Entry 6U9H (electron microscopy, 3.80 A resolution); this record covers chains L and M of the 16 polymer chains in the assembly.

== Chain L (and M) ==
Molecule: Acetolactate synthase, chloroplastic
Source organism: Arabidopsis thaliana
Notes: EC 2.2.1.6; chain M of this document is another copy of the same molecule, construct and numbering; everything in this record applies to it too
UniProt: P17597 (ILVB_ARATH); residue numbers follow UniProt; this construct covers 86-670
Chain sequence (586 residues; each row starts with the number of its first residue):
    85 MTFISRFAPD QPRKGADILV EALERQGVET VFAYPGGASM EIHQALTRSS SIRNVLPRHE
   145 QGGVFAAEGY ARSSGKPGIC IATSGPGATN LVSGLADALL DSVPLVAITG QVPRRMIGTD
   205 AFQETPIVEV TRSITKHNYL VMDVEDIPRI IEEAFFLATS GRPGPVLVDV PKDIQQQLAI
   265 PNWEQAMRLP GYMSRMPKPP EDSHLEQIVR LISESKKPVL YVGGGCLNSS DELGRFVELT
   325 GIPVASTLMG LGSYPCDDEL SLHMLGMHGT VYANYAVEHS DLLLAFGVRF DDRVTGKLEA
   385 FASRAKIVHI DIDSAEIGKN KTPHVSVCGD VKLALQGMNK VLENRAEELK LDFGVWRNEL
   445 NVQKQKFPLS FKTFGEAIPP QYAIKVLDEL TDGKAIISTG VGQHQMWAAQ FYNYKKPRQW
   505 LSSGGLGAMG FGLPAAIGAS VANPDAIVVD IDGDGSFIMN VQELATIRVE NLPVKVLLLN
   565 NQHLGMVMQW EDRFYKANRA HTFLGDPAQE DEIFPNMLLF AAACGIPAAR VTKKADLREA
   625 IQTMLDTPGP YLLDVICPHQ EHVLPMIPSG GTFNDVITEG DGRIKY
Disordered / not traced: 85, 668-670
Differences from the reference sequence: initiating methionine (85)
Curated features (UniProtKB/Swiss-Prot):
  - binding site (thiamine diphosphate): Glu144, Gln207, Gln487, His488, Gly511 to Met513, Asp538 to Ser540, Asn565 to Met570
  - binding site (FAD): Ser186, Arg246, Gly308, Thr331, Leu332, Leu349 to His352, Gly371 to Asp375, Asp395, Ile396, Asp414, Val415, Gly508, Gly509
  - binding site ((R)-imazaquin): Lys220, Arg246
  - binding site (chlorimuron-ethyl): Lys256, Asp376, Arg377, Trp574, Ser653
  - binding site (Mg(2+)): Asp538, Asn565, His567
  - modified residue: Cys340 (Cysteine sulfinic acid (-SO2H))
  - mutagenesis: Ala122 (A122V: Reduced catalytic activity. Resistant to imidazolinone herbicides but not to sulfonylurea herbicides), Met124 (M124E: Reduced catalytic activity. Resistant to imidazolinone herbicides and reduced sensitivity to sulfonylurea herbicides; M124I: No effect on catalytic activity ...), Pro197 (P197S: In csr1-1/GH50; resistant to sulfonylurea but not to imidazolinone herbicides), Arg199 (R199A/E: No effect on catalytic activity. Resistant to imidazolinone herbicides but not to sulfonylurea herbicides), Trp574 (W574L: Increased catalytic activity. Resistant to imidazolinone and sulfonylurea herbicides; W574S: Slightly decreased catalytic activity. Resistant to imidazolinone and sulfonylurea herbicides), Ser653 (S653A: No effect on catalytic activity or sensitivity to herbicides; S653F: No effect on catalytic activity. Resistant to imidazolinone herbicides and also slightly sulfonylurea-resistant ...)
Metal / ion sites: Mg2+: Asp538 (together with thiamine diphosphate)
Small-molecule neighbours:
  - FAD (flavin-adenine dinucleotide): Leu184, Asp185, Ser186, Arg246, Pro247, Gly307, Gly308, Gly309, Leu311, Asn312, Thr331, Leu332, Met333, Met348, Leu349, Gly350, Met351, His352, Gly353, Gly371, Val372, Arg373, Phe374, Asp375, Arg377, Val378, Ile394, Asp395, Ile396, Asp397, Glu400, Gly413, Asp414, Val415, Val485, Met490, Ser507, Gly508, Gly509, Gly511, Met570, Trp574
  - thiamine diphosphate (TPP), molecule 1: Tyr118, Pro119, Gly121, Glu144, Thr167, Pro170, Gly171, Asn174, Gln207
  - thiamine diphosphate (TPP), molecule 2: Val485, Gly486, Gln487, His488, Trp491, Gly511, Ala512, Met513, Gly537, Asp538, Gly539, Ser540, Met543, Leu563, Asn565, His567, Leu568, Gly569, Met570, Val571

== Chain L / chain M interface ==
Contacting residue pairs - 143 pairs, chain L then chain M:
  Tyr118(L) with Met513(M); Met543(M); Leu568(M)
  Pro119(L) with Leu568(M), hydrophobic
  Gly120(L) with Val571(M)
  Gly121(L) with Val571(M)
  Met124(L) with Tyr579(M), hydrophobic
  Glu125(L) with Tyr579(M), hydrogen bond
  His127(L) with Ala584(M)
  Gln128(L) with Glu575(M); Tyr579(M), hydrogen bond (side chain-backbone); Asn582(M), hydrogen bond
  Thr131(L) with Ala584(M)
  Asn138(L) with Ala584(M); His585(M)
  Leu140(L) with Ala584(M); His585(M)
  Arg142(L) with Met543(M); Leu588(M), hydrogen bond (side chain-backbone)
  His143(L) with Gln145(M), hydrogen bond; Met543(M)
  Glu144(L) with Met543(M)
  Gln145(L) with His143(M), hydrogen bond; Gln145(M); Asn174(M), hydrogen bond
  Pro170(L) with Leu510(M); Gly511(M); Ala512(M), hydrophobic
  Thr173(L) with Val176(M); Ser177(M); Ala180(M)
  Asn174(L) with Gln145(M); Ser177(M)
  Val176(L) with Thr173(M); Val176(M), hydrophobic; Val214(M), hydrophobic
  Ser177(L) with Thr173(M), hydrogen bond (backbone-backbone); Asn174(M)
  Ala180(L) with Thr173(M)
  Leu184(L) with Gln207(M)
  Arg199(L) with Gly654(M)
  Met200(L) with Asp376(M)
  Thr203(L) with Lys403(M)
  Asp204(L) with Arg373(M), hydrogen bond (backbone-side chain); Asp375(M); Glu400(M)
  Ala205(L) with Leu184(M); Asp376(M); Gly509(M)
  Phe206(L) with Arg377(M); Gly509(M)
  Gln207(L) with Gly509(M), hydrogen bond (backbone-backbone); Leu510(M)
  Glu208(L) with Leu184(M); Leu510(M)
  Thr209(L) with Ala180(M); Ile218(M); Leu510(M)
  Pro210(L) with Ser217(M)
  Val214(L) with Val214(M); Ile218(M), hydrophobic
  Ser217(L) with Pro210(M); Glu213(M)
  Ile218(L) with Thr209(M); Pro210(M)
  Lys256(L) with Ser653(M)
  Gln260(L) with Tyr579(M), hydrogen bond
  Arg373(L) with Asp204(M), hydrogen bond (side chain-backbone); Ala205(M), hydrogen bond (side chain-backbone); Phe206(M)
  Asp375(L) with Ala205(M)
  Asp376(L) with Met200(M); Ala205(M)
  Arg377(L) with Phe206(M); Lys256(M)
  Lys403(L) with Thr203(M)
  Asn404(L) with Thr203(M); Ala205(M)
  Gly509(L) with Gln207(M)
  Leu510(L) with Gly169(M); Pro170(M); Gln207(M)
  Gly511(L) with Pro170(M); Gln207(M)
  Ala512(L) with Pro170(M), hydrophobic
  Met513(L) with Tyr118(M); Pro170(M)
  Ile542(L) with Gln546(M)
  Met543(L) with Tyr118(M); Arg142(M); His143(M); Glu144(M); Gln546(M), hydrogen bond (backbone-side chain)
  Val545(L) with Val545(M), hydrophobic
  Gln546(L) with Ile542(M); Met543(M); Gln546(M), hydrogen bond
  Arg552(L) with Asp590(M); Gln593(M); Phe598(M)
  Val553(L) with Leu588(M); Gly589(M); Asp590(M)
  Leu568(L) with Tyr118(M)
  Val571(L) with Gly120(M)
  Trp574(L) with Gly121(M); Met124(M)
  Glu575(L) with Gln128(M)
  Phe578(L) with Met124(M), hydrophobic; Lys256(M)
  Tyr579(L) with Glu125(M); Gln260(M), hydrogen bond
  Lys580(L) with Gln128(M)
  Asn582(L) with Gln128(M)
  Ala584(L) with His127(M); Gln128(M); Thr131(M)
  His585(L) with His127(M); Thr131(M); Asn138(M), hydrogen bond
  Leu588(L) with Arg142(M), hydrogen bond (backbone-side chain)
  Gly589(L) with Val553(M)
  Asp590(L) with Arg552(M), salt bridge; Val553(M)
  Pro591(L) with Val553(M)
  Gln593(L) with Cys608(M), hydrogen bond (side chain-backbone)
  Phe598(L) with Ala549(M); Arg552(M); Cys608(M), hydrophobic
  Pro599(L) with Ala607(M)
  Asn600(L) with Ala607(M), hydrogen bond (backbone-backbone)
  Leu603(L) with Leu603(M); Phe604(M); Ala606(M); Ala607(M)
  Phe604(L) with Phe604(M), hydrophobic; Ala607(M), hydrophobic
  Ala606(L) with Leu603(M)
  Ala607(L) with Pro599(M); Asn600(M), hydrogen bond (backbone-backbone); Leu603(M), hydrophobic
  Cys608(L) with Phe598(M); Pro599(M), hydrophobic
Other interface residues (no listed pair), chain L (85 interface residues in all): Lys98, Thr215, Gly508, Ala549, Asn555, Phe587, Gly609, Ser653
Other interface residues (no listed pair), chain M (86 interface residues in all): Lys98, Pro119, Leu140, Glu208, Gly508, Gly539, Trp574, Phe578, Lys580, Arg583, Pro591, Met601

== Overview ==
85 residues of chain L and 86 residues of chain M are in contact; the contacts include 21 hydrogen bonds and 1
salt bridge. Among the polar pairs are Asp590(L)-Arg552(M), Glu125(L)-Tyr579(M) and Gln128(L)-Tyr579(M). Chain
L binds flavin-adenine dinucleotide and thiamine diphosphate.
Chain L and chain M are both Acetolactate synthase, chloroplastic (Arabidopsis thaliana); the structure,
Arabidopsis thaliana acetohydroxyacid synthase complex, was determined by electron microscopy (same
publication as 6U9D, 6VZ8 and 6WO1).
